6RFS - chains D and U of the 41 polymer chains in the assembly; structure by electron microscopy, 4.04 A resolution (low resolution: residue-level contacts below are approximate; hydrogen-bond / salt-bridge calls are withheld).

Chain D:
Name: Subunit NIMM of NADH:Ubiquinone Oxidoreductase (Complex I)
Source organism: Yarrowia lipolytica
UniProtKB: A0A1D8NC63 (A0A1D8NC63_YARLL); residues 1-87 here = UniProt positions 1-87
Chain sequence (87 residues; numbered 1 to 87; the number before each row is that of its first residue):
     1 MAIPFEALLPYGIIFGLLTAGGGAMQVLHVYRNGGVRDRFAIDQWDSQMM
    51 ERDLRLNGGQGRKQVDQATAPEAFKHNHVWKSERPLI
Not modelled in the structure: 1

Chain U:
Name: Subunit NUPM of NADH:Ubiquinone Oxidoreductase (Complex I)
Source organism: Yarrowia lipolytica
UniProtKB: A0A371C2D0 (A0A371C2D0_YARLL); numbering as in UniProt (aligned over 1-172)
Chain sequence (172 residues; row label = number of the first residue in the row):
     1 MPREAAAHWVPFEDKANMPDNVPDVVEVGATSAPLLSASYFIGAKCKPYN
    51 DDFMLCREESQGSGAIDCLKEGRRVTRCAVSVIEDINKSCLDEFRLHWQC
   101 LEQNNHQLSGCRKAEALLNKCVFTKLNLEKKIPGLRPDEEPVFLKKDPWI
   151 KPAVDDFKSVRAYAEAKKNGTL
Not modelled in the structure: 1
Disulfide bonds: C46-C78, C56-C68, C90-C121, C100-C111

Chain D / chain U interface:
Pairs across the interface (60):
  V36(D) with E102(U); Q103(U)
  R37(D) with V154(U)
  R39(D) with N105(U); H106(U)
  F40(D) with N105(U); Q107(U)
  A41(D) with N105(U)
  Q44(D) with E4(U)
  M49(D) with S32(U)
  R52(D) with V28(U); A30(U); L35(U)
  D53(D) with T31(U); S32(U)
  L56(D) with V28(U); G29(U); A30(U); T31(U)
  R62(D) with E102(U); H106(U)
  Q64(D) with T31(U); S32(U); A33(U); W98(U)
  V65(D) with T31(U)
  D66(D) with N87(U); W98(U)
  Q67(D) with G29(U)
  A68(D) with G29(U); I83(U); E84(U)
  T69(D) with V26(U); E27(U); G29(U); E84(U)
  A70(D) with E27(U)
  F74(D) with E27(U); V28(U)
  K75(D) with E27(U)
  H76(D) with E13(U); K15(U); A16(U); N17(U)
  N77(D) with E13(U)
  H78(D) with E13(U)
  V79(D) with F12(U); E13(U)
  W80(D) with P11(U); F12(U)
  K81(D) with A5(U); W9(U); V10(U); F12(U)
  S82(D) with W9(U); V10(U); F12(U)
  E83(D) with R3(U); A6(U)
  R84(D) with A7(U)
Interface residues without a listed pair, chain D (32 interface residues in all): G35, D38, L86
Interface residues without a listed pair, chain U (40 interface residues in all): H8, P34, V80, L91, F94, R95, N104, A153

Overview:
Chain D and chain U form an interface of 32 and 40 residues respectively.
Here chain D is Subunit NIMM of NADH:Ubiquinone Oxidoreductase (Complex I) and chain U is Subunit NUPM of
NADH:Ubiquinone Oxidoreductase (Complex I), both from Yarrowia lipolytica. Entry 6RFS (Cryo-EM structure of a
respiratory complex I mutant lacking NDUFS4) was determined by electron microscopy (same publication as 6RFQ
and 6RFR).
